Entry 9N5F (X-ray diffraction, 3.60 A resolution); this record covers chains B and C of the 13 polymer chains in the assembly.

[Chain B]
Molecule: DNA-directed RNA polymerase II subunit RPB2
From: Saccharomyces cerevisiae S288C
Notes: EC 2.7.7.6
UniProtKB: P08518 (RPB2_YEAST); residue numbers follow UniProt; this construct covers 1-1224
Sequence (1224 residues; row label = number of the first residue in the row):
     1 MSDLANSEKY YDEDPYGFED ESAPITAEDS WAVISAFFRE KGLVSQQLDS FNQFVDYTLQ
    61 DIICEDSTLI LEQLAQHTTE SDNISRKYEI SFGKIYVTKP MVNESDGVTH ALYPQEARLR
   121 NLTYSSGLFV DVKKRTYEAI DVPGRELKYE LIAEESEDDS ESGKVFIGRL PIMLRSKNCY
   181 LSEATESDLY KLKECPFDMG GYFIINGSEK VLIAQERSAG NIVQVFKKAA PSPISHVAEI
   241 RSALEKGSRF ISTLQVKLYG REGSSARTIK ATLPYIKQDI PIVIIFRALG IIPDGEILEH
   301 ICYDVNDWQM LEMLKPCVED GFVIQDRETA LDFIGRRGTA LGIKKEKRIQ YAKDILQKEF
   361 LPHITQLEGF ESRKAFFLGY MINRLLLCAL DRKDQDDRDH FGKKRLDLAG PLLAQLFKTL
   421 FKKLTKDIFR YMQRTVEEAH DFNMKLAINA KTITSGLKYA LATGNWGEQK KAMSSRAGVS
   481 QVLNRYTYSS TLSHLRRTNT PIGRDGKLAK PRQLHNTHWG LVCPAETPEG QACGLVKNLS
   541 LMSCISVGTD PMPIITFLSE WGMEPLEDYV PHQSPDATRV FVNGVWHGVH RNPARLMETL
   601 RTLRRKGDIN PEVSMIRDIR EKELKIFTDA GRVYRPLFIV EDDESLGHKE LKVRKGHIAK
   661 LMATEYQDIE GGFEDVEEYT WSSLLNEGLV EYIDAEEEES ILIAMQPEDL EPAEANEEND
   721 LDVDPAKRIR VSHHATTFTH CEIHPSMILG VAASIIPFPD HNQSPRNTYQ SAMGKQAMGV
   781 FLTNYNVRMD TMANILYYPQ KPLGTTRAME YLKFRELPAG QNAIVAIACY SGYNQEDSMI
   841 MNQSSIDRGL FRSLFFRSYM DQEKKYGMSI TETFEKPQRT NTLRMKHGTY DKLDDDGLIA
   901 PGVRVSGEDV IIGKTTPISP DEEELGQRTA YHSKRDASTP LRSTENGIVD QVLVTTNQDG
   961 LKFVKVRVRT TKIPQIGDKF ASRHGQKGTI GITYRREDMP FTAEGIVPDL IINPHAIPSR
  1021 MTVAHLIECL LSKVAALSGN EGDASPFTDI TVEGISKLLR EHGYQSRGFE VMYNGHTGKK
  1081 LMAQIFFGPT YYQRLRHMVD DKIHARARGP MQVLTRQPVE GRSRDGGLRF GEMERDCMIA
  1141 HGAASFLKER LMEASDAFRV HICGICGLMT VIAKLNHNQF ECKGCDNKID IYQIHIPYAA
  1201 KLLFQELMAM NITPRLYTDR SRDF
Disordered / not traced: 1-19, 74-85, 139-161, 338-344, 439-445, 503-508, 644-647, 669-675, 715-720, 920-929, 1222-1224
Ion coordination: Zn2+: C1163, C1166, C1182, C1185

[Chain C]
Molecule: DNA-directed RNA polymerase II subunit RPB3
From: Saccharomyces cerevisiae S288C
UniProtKB: P16370 (RPB3_YEAST); residues 1-318 here = UniProt positions 1-318
Sequence (318 residues; row label = number of the first residue in the row):
     1 MSEEGPQVKI REASKDNVDF ILSNVDLAMA NSLRRVMIAE IPTLAIDSVE VETNTTVLAD
    61 EFIAHRLGLI PLQSMDIEQL EYSRDCFCED HCDKCSVVLT LQAFGESEST TNVYSKDLVI
   121 VSNLMGRNIG HPIIQDKEGN GVLICKLRKG QELKLTCVAK KGIAKEHAKW GPAAAIEFEY
   181 DPWNKLKHTD YWYEQDSAKE WPQSKNCEYE DPPNEGDPFD YKAQADTFYM NVESVGSIPV
   241 DQVVVRGIDT LQKKVASILL ALTQMDQDKV NFASGDNNTA SNMLGSNEDV MMTGAEQDPY
   301 SNASQMGNTG SGGYDNAW
Disordered / not traced: 1, 269-318
Ion coordination: Zn2+: C86, C88, C95
Swiss-Prot annotation at these positions:
  - binding site (Zn(2+)): C86, C88, C92, C95
  - modified residue: S2 (N-acetylserine)
  - natural variant: A30 (A30D: In mutant RPB3-1)
  - mutagenesis: K9 (K9E: Transcript termination readthrough)

[Interface between chain B and chain C]
Pairs across the interface (71):
  Y785(B) - V57(C)
  N786(B) - V57(C)  hydrogen bond (side chain-backbone)
  Y797(B) - E61(C)
  Y797(B) - F62(C)  hydrogen bond (side chain-backbone)
  Y798(B) - F62(C)
  Y798(B) - R66(C)  hydrogen bond
  S844(B) - A168(C)
  D847(B) - H65(C)
  D847(B) - H167(C)
  D847(B) - A168(C)  hydrogen bond (side chain-backbone)
  R848(B) - H65(C)  hydrogen bond (backbone-side chain)
  G849(B) - H65(C)
  R852(B) - H65(C)  hydrogen bond
  R969(B) - A59(C)
  R969(B) - D60(C)  salt bridge
  R969(B) - E61(C)  salt bridge
  T970(B) - E61(C)
  T971(B) - E61(C)  hydrogen bond
  R995(B) - A39(C)
  R995(B) - K165(C)
  R996(B) - I38(C)
  R996(B) - A173(C)  hydrogen bond (side chain-backbone)
  R996(B) - A174(C)  hydrogen bond (side chain-backbone)
  E997(B) - R34(C)  hydrogen bond (backbone-side chain)
  E997(B) - R35(C)
  E997(B) - I38(C)
  E997(B) - A39(C)
  D998(B) - R35(C)  salt bridge
  F1001(B) - R34(C)
  F1001(B) - F178(C)  hydrophobic
  A1003(B) - E177(C)
  A1003(B) - F178(C)
  E1004(B) - I176(C)
  G1005(B) - I176(C)
  R1060(B) - K199(C)  hydrogen bond (side chain-backbone)
  R1060(B) - E200(C)
  G1063(B) - P202(C)
  Q1065(B) - E200(C)
  Q1065(B) - W201(C)
  R1067(B) - E194(C)  salt bridge
  F1069(B) - W201(C)
  E1070(B) - W201(C)
  V1071(B) - W201(C)  hydrophobic
  Y1073(B) - F178(C)
  Y1073(B) - E179(C)
  Y1073(B) - Y180(C)  hydrophobic
  G1075(B) - R34(C)  hydrogen bond (backbone-side chain)
  G1075(B) - R35(C)
  H1076(B) - N31(C)  hydrogen bond (backbone-side chain)
  T1077(B) - L27(C)
  T1077(B) - N31(C)
  G1078(B) - L27(C)
  G1078(B) - N31(C)
  G1078(B) - Y180(C)
  K1079(B) - L27(C)
  K1079(B) - Y180(C)
  K1079(B) - H188(C)
  K1080(B) - Y180(C)  hydrogen bond (backbone-side chain)
  K1080(B) - D181(C)  hydrogen bond (side chain-backbone)
  K1080(B) - H188(C)
  K1080(B) - T189(C)
  L1081(B) - T189(C)  hydrogen bond (backbone-side chain)
  M1082(B) - K187(C)
  M1082(B) - H188(C)
  M1082(B) - T189(C)  hydrogen bond (backbone-side chain)
  M1082(B) - D190(C)  hydrogen bond (backbone-backbone)
  Q1084(B) - T189(C)  hydrogen bond
  Q1084(B) - D190(C)  hydrogen bond (side chain-backbone)
  Q1084(B) - Y191(C)  hydrogen bond (side chain-backbone)
  Q1084(B) - W192(C)
  Q1084(B) - W201(C)
Also at the interface, not in a pair above, chain B (44 interface residues in all): L854, R904, M999, Y1064, S1066, N1074, A1083
Also at the interface, not in a pair above, chain C (38 interface residues in all): L69, A175, N184

[In short]
44 residues of chain B and 38 residues of chain C are in contact; the contacts include 21 hydrogen bonds and 4
salt bridges. Polar contacts include R969(B)-D60(C), R969(B)-E61(C) and D998(B)-R35(C). UniProt lists 4
Zn2+-binding residues and one mutagenesis site on chain C.
Chain B is DNA-directed RNA polymerase II subunit RPB2 and chain C is DNA-directed RNA polymerase II subunit
RPB3, both from Saccharomyces cerevisiae S288C; the structure, RNA polymerase II elongation complex with
8-oxoG in syn-conformation with added AMP, was determined by X-ray diffraction (same publication as 9N5B,
9N5C, 9N5D, 9N5E and 9N5G).
